Entry 1LCO (X-ray diffraction, 2.90 A resolution); this record covers chains A and B.

== Chain A (and B) ==
Name: L-lactate dehydrogenase
Source organism: Saccharomyces cerevisiae
Notes: EC 1.1.2.3; engineered mutation(s): TYR 143 PHE; chain B of this document is another copy of the same molecule, construct and numbering; everything in this record applies to it too
UniProtKB: P00175 (CYB2_YEAST); residues 1-511 here correspond to UniProt positions 81-591 (UniProt number = residue number + 80)
Sequence (511 residues; numbered 1 to 511; the number before each row is that of its first residue):
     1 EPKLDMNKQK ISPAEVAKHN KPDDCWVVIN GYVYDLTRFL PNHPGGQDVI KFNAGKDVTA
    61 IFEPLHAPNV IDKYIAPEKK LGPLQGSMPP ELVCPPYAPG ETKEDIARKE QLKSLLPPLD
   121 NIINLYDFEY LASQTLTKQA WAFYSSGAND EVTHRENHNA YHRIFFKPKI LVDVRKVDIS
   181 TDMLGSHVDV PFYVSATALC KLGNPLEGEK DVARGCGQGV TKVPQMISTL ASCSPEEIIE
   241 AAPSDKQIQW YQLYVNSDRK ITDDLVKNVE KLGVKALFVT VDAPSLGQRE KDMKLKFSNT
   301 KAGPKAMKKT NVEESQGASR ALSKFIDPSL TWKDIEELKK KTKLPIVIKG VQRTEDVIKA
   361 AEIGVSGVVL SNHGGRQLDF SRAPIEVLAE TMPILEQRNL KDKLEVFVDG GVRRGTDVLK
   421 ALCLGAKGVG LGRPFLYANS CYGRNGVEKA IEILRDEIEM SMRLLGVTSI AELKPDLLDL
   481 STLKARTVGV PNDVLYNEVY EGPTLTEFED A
Unresolved in the structure: 1-9, 299-320 (chain B: 1-101, 297-315)
Construct notes: conflict Phe143 (Tyr223 in P00175)
Bound ions: heme Fe: His43, His66
Ligand contacts:
  - FMN (flavin mononucleotide): Phe143, Tyr144, Ser195, Ala196, Thr197, Ala198, Ser228, Gln252, Tyr254, Thr280, Lys349, Ser371, His373, Gly374, Arg376, Asp409, Gly410, Gly411, Arg413, Gly430, Leu431, Gly432, Arg433, Pro434, Leu436
  - heme (HEM): Val27, Ile29, Leu36, Phe39, His43, Pro44, Gly45, Val49, Ile50, Val58, Ile61, Phe62, Leu65, His66, Ala67, Val70, Ile71, Tyr74, Ile75, Tyr97, Gln139, Phe143, Leu199, Leu230, Ala231, Asp292, Lys296, Phe325
  - 3-phenylpyruvic acid (PPY): Pro44, Gly45, Phe143, Ala198, Leu199, Leu230, Tyr254, Leu286, Arg289, His373, Arg376

== How chain A and chain B interact ==
Residue-residue contacts (110; chain A residue first):
  Ile123(A) - Gln288(B)
  Ile123(A) - Glu290(B)
  Ile123(A) - Met293(B)  hydrophobic
  Ile123(A) - Lys294(B)
  Asn124(A) - Glu290(B)
  Arg155(A) - Pro491(B)
  Arg155(A) - Asn492(B)  hydrogen bond (side chain-backbone)
  Arg155(A) - Val494(B)
  Glu156(A) - Pro491(B)
  Asn159(A) - Val488(B)
  Asn159(A) - Pro491(B)
  His162(A) - Phe380(B)
  His162(A) - Val488(B)
  Arg163(A) - Val488(B)  hydrogen bond (side chain-backbone)
  Ile164(A) - Phe380(B)
  Phe165(A) - Glu156(B)
  Phe165(A) - Phe380(B)
  Phe165(A) - Ser381(B)
  Phe165(A) - Arg382(B)
  Phe165(A) - Arg486(B)
  Phe166(A) - Leu378(B)  hydrophobic
  Phe166(A) - Phe380(B)  hydrogen bond (backbone-backbone)
  Phe166(A) - Arg382(B)
  Lys167(A) - Arg353(B)
  Lys167(A) - Arg382(B)
  Pro168(A) - Gln352(B)
  Pro168(A) - Arg353(B)
  Pro168(A) - Leu378(B)  hydrophobic
  Lys169(A) - Arg353(B)
  Lys169(A) - Asp356(B)
  Ile170(A) - Val281(B)
  Ile170(A) - Asp282(B)
  Ile170(A) - Gly350(B)
  Ile170(A) - Gln352(B)
  Ile170(A) - Asp356(B)  hydrogen bond (backbone-side chain)
  Leu171(A) - Val281(B)  hydrophobic
  Leu171(A) - Leu330(B)
  Leu171(A) - Thr331(B)
  Leu171(A) - Trp332(B)  hydrophobic
  Leu171(A) - Ile335(B)  hydrophobic
  Val172(A) - Leu330(B)  hydrogen bond (backbone-backbone)
  Asp173(A) - Pro328(B)
  Asp173(A) - Ser329(B)  hydrogen bond
  Asp173(A) - Leu330(B)
  Asp173(A) - Thr331(B)
  Val174(A) - Pro284(B)  hydrophobic
  Val174(A) - Pro328(B)  hydrogen bond (backbone-backbone)
  Arg175(A) - Ser329(B)  hydrogen bond
  Arg414(A) - Asn149(B)
  Arg414(A) - Asp150(B)  salt bridge
  Arg414(A) - Glu290(B)  salt bridge
  Thr416(A) - Leu378(B)
  Lys420(A) - Phe380(B)
  Asp456(A) - Gly317(B)
  Asp456(A) - Ala318(B)  hydrogen bond (side chain-backbone)
  Glu457(A) - Gln288(B)
  Glu459(A) - Ala318(B)
  Met460(A) - Ser285(B)
  Met460(A) - Leu286(B)
  Met460(A) - Gly287(B)
  Met460(A) - Ala321(B)  hydrophobic
  Arg463(A) - Ser285(B)
  Arg463(A) - Ala318(B)
  Arg463(A) - Leu322(B)
  Leu464(A) - Ser285(B)
  Leu464(A) - Gln377(B)
  Leu465(A) - Leu378(B)  hydrophobic
  Asp479(A) - Arg382(B)  salt bridge
  Asp479(A) - Lys484(B)  salt bridge
  Asp479(A) - Arg486(B)  salt bridge
  Ser481(A) - Lys484(B)  hydrogen bond
  Thr482(A) - Lys484(B)
  Thr482(A) - Arg486(B)  hydrogen bond
  Ala485(A) - Arg486(B)
  Ala485(A) - Thr487(B)
  Ala485(A) - Val488(B)  hydrogen bond (backbone-backbone)
  Arg486(A) - Val488(B)
  Arg486(A) - Val490(B)
  Thr487(A) - Thr487(B)
  Thr487(A) - Val488(B)
  Thr487(A) - Gly489(B)
  Thr487(A) - Val490(B)  hydrogen bond (backbone-backbone)
  Val488(A) - Val490(B)  hydrophobic
  Val494(A) - Gly502(B)
  Val494(A) - Pro503(B)
  Leu495(A) - Pro503(B)
  Leu495(A) - Thr504(B)
  Leu495(A) - Leu505(B)  hydrophobic
  Val499(A) - Leu505(B)  hydrophobic
  Leu505(A) - Asp127(B)
  Leu505(A) - Tyr130(B)  hydrophobic
  Thr506(A) - Pro117(B)
  Thr506(A) - Asn121(B)
  Thr506(A) - Asp127(B)  hydrogen bond
  Thr506(A) - Tyr130(B)
  Thr506(A) - Leu131(B)
  Glu507(A) - Pro117(B)
  Phe508(A) - Gln111(B)
  Phe508(A) - Leu115(B)
  Phe508(A) - Leu116(B)  hydrophobic
  Phe508(A) - Leu131(B)  hydrophobic
  Phe508(A) - Gln134(B)
  Phe508(A) - Thr135(B)
  Glu509(A) - Leu115(B)  hydrogen bond (backbone-backbone)
  Glu509(A) - Leu116(B)
  Glu509(A) - Pro117(B)
  Glu509(A) - Pro118(B)
  Asp510(A) - Leu115(B)
  Ala511(A) - Gln111(B)  hydrogen bond (backbone-side chain)
  Ala511(A) - Leu115(B)
Other interface residues (no listed pair), chain A (51 interface residues in all): Tyr126, Asp150, Val152, Ser461, Glu498
Other interface residues (no listed pair), chain B (65 interface residues in all): Ser114, Ile122, Tyr126, Val152, Thr153, Ile348, Val351, Glu386, Asp493

== In short ==
51 residues of chain A and 65 residues of chain B are in contact; the contacts include 16 hydrogen bonds and 5
salt bridges. Polar pairs include Arg414(A)-Asp150(B), Arg414(A)-Glu290(B) and Asp479(A)-Arg382(B). Ligands of
chain A: heme, flavin mononucleotide and 3-phenylpyruvic acid.
Chain A and chain B are both L-lactate dehydrogenase (Saccharomyces cerevisiae); the structure, X-ray
structure of two complexes of the Y143F flavocytochrome B2 mutant crystallized in the presence of ..., was
determined by X-ray diffraction, deposited together with 1LDC.
